PDB entry 7XRH | X-ray diffraction, 2.30 A resolution | chains A and B

[Chain A (and B)]
Name: Cinnamoyl esterase
Organism: Lactobacillus acidophilus
Notes: EC 3.1.1.-; chain B of this document is another copy of the same molecule, construct and numbering; everything in this record applies to it too
Reference sequence: A0A060IN49 (A0A060IN49_LACAI); numbering as in UniProt (aligned over 1-247)
Chain sequence (248 residues; each row starts with the number of its first residue; numbering starts at 0):
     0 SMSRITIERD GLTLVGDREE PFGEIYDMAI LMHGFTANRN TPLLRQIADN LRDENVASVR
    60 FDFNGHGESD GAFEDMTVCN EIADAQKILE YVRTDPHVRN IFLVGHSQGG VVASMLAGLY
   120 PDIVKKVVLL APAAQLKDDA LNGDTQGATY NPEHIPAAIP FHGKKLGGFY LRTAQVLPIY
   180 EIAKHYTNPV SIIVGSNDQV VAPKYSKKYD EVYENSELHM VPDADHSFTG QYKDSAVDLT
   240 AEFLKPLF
Disordered / not traced: 0-1, 145-146, 246-247 (chain B: 143-164, 246-247)
Sequence notes: expression tag (0)
From the paper describing this entry:
  - catalytic residues: Ser106, Asp197, His225
  - self-association interface (contacts with another copy of this molecule); pairs are residue here / residue on that copy: Arg8-Asp9 (salt bridge), Asp9-Leu11, Asp74-Lys86 (salt bridge), Leu118-Arg171 (hydrogen bond), Asp121-Arg171 (salt bridge), Ile81, Ala82, Leu118, Phe168, Val175, Pro177, Ile181
  - mutagenesis - F34A (1.6-fold): increased catalytic activity
  - mutagenesis - S106A: abolished catalytic activity
  - mutagenesis - D138A: decreased catalytic activity
  - contacts within the chain: Phe34-Phe72 (hydrophobic contact), Phe34-Met75 (hydrophobic contact), Phe34-Phe160 (hydrophobic contact), Phe34-Leu165 (hydrophobic contact), Phe34-Tyr169 (hydrophobic contact)
  - mutagenesis - Q145A: unchanged catalytic activity on p-nitrophenyl hexanoate

[Chain A / chain B interface]
Residue-residue contacts - 29 pairs, chain A then chain B:
  Arg8(A) - Arg8(B)
  Arg8(A) - Asp9(B)  salt bridge
  Asp9(A) - Arg8(B)  salt bridge
  Asp9(A) - Asp9(B)
  Asp9(A) - Gly10(B)
  Asp9(A) - Leu11(B)
  Gly10(A) - Asp9(B)
  Gly10(A) - Leu11(B)
  Leu11(A) - Asp9(B)
  Leu11(A) - Gly10(B)
  Asp74(A) - Lys86(B)  salt bridge
  Gln85(A) - Phe168(B)
  Lys86(A) - Asp74(B)  salt bridge
  Leu118(A) - Arg171(B)  hydrogen bond (backbone-side chain)
  Leu118(A) - Val175(B)  hydrophobic
  Tyr119(A) - Phe168(B)
  Tyr119(A) - Arg171(B)
  Asp121(A) - Arg171(B)  salt bridge
  Glu152(A) - Asp121(B)
  His153(A) - Asp121(B)  salt bridge
  Phe168(A) - Gln85(B)
  Phe168(A) - Tyr119(B)
  Arg171(A) - Leu118(B)  hydrogen bond (side chain-backbone)
  Arg171(A) - Tyr119(B)
  Arg171(A) - Asp121(B)  salt bridge
  Val175(A) - Leu118(B)  hydrophobic
  Val175(A) - Ile181(B)  hydrophobic
  Val175(A) - His184(B)
  His184(A) - Val175(B)
Other interface residues (no listed pair), chain A (26 interface residues in all): Asn79, Ile81, Ala82, Pro120, Ile122, Ile154, Ala156, Thr172, Pro177, Ile181
Other interface residues (no listed pair), chain B (21 interface residues in all): Ile81, Ala82, Arg92, Ile122, Thr172, Pro177

[Overview]
Chain A and chain B form an interface of 26 and 21 residues respectively; the contacts include 2 hydrogen
bonds and 7 salt bridges. Among the polar pairs are Arg8(A)-Asp9(B), Asp74(A)-Lys86(B) and
Asp121(A)-Arg171(B). The paper reports catalytic residues Ser106(A), Asp197(A) and His225(A); F34A of chain A
increases catalytic activity; 4 substitutions were tested in all.
Chain A and chain B are both Cinnamoyl esterase (Lactobacillus acidophilus); the structure, Feruloyl esterase
from Lactobacillus acidophilus, was determined by X-ray diffraction (same publication as 7XRI).
